7ZKN - chains B and F of the 4 polymer chains in the assembly; structure by X-ray diffraction, 3.03 A resolution.

[Chain B]
Name: Thrombin heavy chain
Source organism: Homo sapiens
Notes: EC 3.4.21.5
UniProtKB: P00734 (THRB_HUMAN); the construct lacks a stretch of the UniProt sequence and is renumbered around it, so the offset changes along the chain: 16-36 = UniProt 364-384; 37-60 = UniProt 386-409; 61-77 = UniProt 419-435; 78-97 = UniProt 437-456; 6 more segments
Sequence (259 residues; each row starts with the number of its first residue; note: 3 numbers in that range are skipped by the numbering (no residue carries them; nothing is unmodelled there); a row labelled like 60A-60I holds insertion residues (60A, then the next letters in order)):
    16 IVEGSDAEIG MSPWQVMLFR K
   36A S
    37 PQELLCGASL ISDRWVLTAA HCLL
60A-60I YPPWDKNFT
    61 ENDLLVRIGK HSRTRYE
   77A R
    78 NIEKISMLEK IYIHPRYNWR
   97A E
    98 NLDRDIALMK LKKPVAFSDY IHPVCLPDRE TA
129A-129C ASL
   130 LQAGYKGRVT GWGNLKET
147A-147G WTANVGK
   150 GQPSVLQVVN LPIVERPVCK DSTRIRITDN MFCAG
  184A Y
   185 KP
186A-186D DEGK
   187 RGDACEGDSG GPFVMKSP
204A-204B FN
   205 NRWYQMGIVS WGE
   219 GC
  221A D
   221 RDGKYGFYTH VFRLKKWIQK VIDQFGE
Unresolved in the structure: 147A-147G
Disulfides: Cys42-Cys58, Cys168-Cys182, Cys191-Cys220
Covalently attached groups: compound 0G6 linked to His57, Ser195; N-acetylglucosamine (NAG) linked to Asn60G
Small-molecule neighbours: 0G6 (D-phenylalanyl-N-[(2S,3S)-6-{[amino(iminio)methyl]amino}-1-chloro-2-hydroxyhexan-3-yl]-L-prolinamide): Tyr60A, Trp60D, Glu97A, Asn98, Leu99, Ile174, Asp189, Ala190, Cys191, Glu192, Gly193, Asp194, Val213, Ser214, Trp215, Gly216, Glu217, Gly219, Cys220, Gly226, Phe227
What the authors report for this chain:
  - binding site for TBA-NNp/DDp (chain F): Arg93

[Chain F]
Molecule: TBA-NNp/DDp
Sequence (15 nucleotides; row label = number of the first residue in the row):
     1 GGTTGGTGTG GTTGG
Unresolved in the structure: 7-9
Covalently attached groups: compound JL0 linked to DG1; compound JKR linked to DG15
Ion coordination: K+: DG1, DG2, DG5, DG6, DG10, DG11, DG14, DG15

[Interface between chain B and chain F]
Pairs across the interface (22; chain B residue first):
  Lys87(B) - DT12(F)  base contact
  Tyr89(B) - DT12(F)  base contact
  Ile90(B) - DT12(F)  base contact
  His91(B) - DG14(F)  phosphate contact
  Pro92(B) - DT12(F)  base contact
  Pro92(B) - DT13(F)  sugar contact
  Arg93(B) - DG2(F)  base contact
  Arg93(B) - DT3(F)  hydrogen bond to the base
  Arg93(B) - DT4(F)  hydrogen bond to the base
  Arg93(B) - DT13(F)  hydrogen bond to the base
  Arg93(B) - DG14(F)  hydrogen bond to the base
  Tyr94(B) - DT3(F)  base contact
  Asn95(B) - DT3(F)  hydrogen bond to the base
  Trp96(B) - DT3(F)  sugar contact
  Arg97(B) - DT3(F)  salt bridge to the phosphate
  Arg101(B) - DG14(F)  salt bridge to the phosphate
  Trp237(B) - DT12(F)  hydrogen bond to the base
  Trp237(B) - DT13(F)  sugar contact
  Lys240(B) - DT12(F)  salt bridge to the phosphate
  Lys240(B) - DT13(F)  salt bridge to the phosphate
  Gln244(B) - DT12(F)  phosphate contact
  Phe245(B) - DT12(F)  base contact
Interface residues without a listed pair, chain B (16 interface residues in all): Val241
Interface residues without a listed pair, chain F (7 interface residues in all): DG11

[In short]
Chain B and chain F form an interface of 16 and 7 residues respectively; the contacts include 6 hydrogen bonds
and 4 salt bridges. Among the polar pairs are Arg93(B)-DT3(F), Arg93(B)-DT4(F) and Arg93(B)-DT13(F). Compound
0G6 is covalently linked to Ser195(B). Covalently linked N-acetylglucosamine: at Asn60G(B). From the paper: a
binding site for TBA-NNp/DDp (chain F) at Arg93(B).
Chain B is Thrombin heavy chain (Homo sapiens) and chain F is TBA-NNp/DDp; the structure, X-ray structure of
the complex between human alpha thrombin and a pseudo-cyclic thrombin binding aptamer (TBA-NNp/DDp) ..., was
determined by X-ray diffraction (same publication as 7ZKL, 7ZKM and 7ZKO).
